Entry 6PSF (electron microscopy, 3.50 A resolution); this record covers chains B and C of the 5 polymer chains in the assembly.

[Chain B]
Protein: Capsid protein VP3
Organism: Rhinovirus C
Notes: EC 3.4.22.29, 3.6.1.15, 3.4.22.28, 2.7.7.48
UniProtKB: E5D8F2 (E5D8F2_9ENTO); residues 1-235 here correspond to UniProt positions 333-567 (UniProt number = residue number + 332)
Sequence (235 residues; each row starts with the number of its first residue):
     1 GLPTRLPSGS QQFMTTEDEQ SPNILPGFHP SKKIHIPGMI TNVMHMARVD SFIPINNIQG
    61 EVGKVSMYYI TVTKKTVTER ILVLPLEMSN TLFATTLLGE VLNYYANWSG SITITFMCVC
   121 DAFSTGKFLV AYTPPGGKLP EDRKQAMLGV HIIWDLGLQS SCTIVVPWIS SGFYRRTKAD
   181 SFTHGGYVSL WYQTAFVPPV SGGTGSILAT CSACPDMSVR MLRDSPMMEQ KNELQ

[Chain C]
Protein: Capsid protein VP2
Organism: Rhinovirus C
Notes: EC 3.4.22.29, 3.6.1.15, 3.4.22.28, 2.7.7.48
UniProtKB: E5D8F2 (E5D8F2_9ENTO); residues 1-265 here correspond to UniProt positions 68-332 (UniProt number = residue number + 67)
Sequence (265 residues; numbered 1 to 265; the number before each row is that of its first residue):
     1 SPSVEACGYS DRLKQITIGN STITTQDSLH TVLAYGEWPT YLSDIDATSV DKPTHPETSA
    61 DRFYTLDSVE WQVGSHGWWW KLPDALKDMG VFGQNMYYHS MGRSGFIIHT QCNATKFHSG
   121 ALIVAVIPEH QLAYVGGVKV NVGYDHTHPG QSGHQIRGPS QSNDRSGGKP DEDPLFNCNG
   181 TLLGNITIFP HQIINLRTNN SSTIVVPYIN CVPMDNMLKH NNLSLVIIPL VPLRPGSSGI
   241 NSVPITVTIA PYKSEFSGAM EAQRQ
Not modelled in the structure: 1-12

[How chain B and chain C interact]
Residue-residue contacts (59):
  Lys32(B) - Ile45(C)
  Lys32(B) - Ala47(C)  hydrogen bond (side chain-backbone)
  Ile34(B) - Asp46(C)
  Ile34(B) - Val212(C)
  Ile34(B) - Pro213(C)
  His35(B) - Asp46(C)
  Ile36(B) - Asn210(C)
  Ile36(B) - Cys211(C)  hydrophobic
  Pro37(B) - Pro207(C)  hydrophobic
  Pro37(B) - Tyr208(C)
  Gly38(B) - Tyr35(C)
  Val49(B) - Thr187(C)
  Val49(B) - Ile188(C)  hydrophobic
  Asp50(B) - Thr187(C)  hydrogen bond (backbone-side chain)
  Ser51(B) - Gly184(C)  hydrogen bond (side chain-backbone)
  Ser51(B) - Asn185(C)  hydrogen bond
  Ser51(B) - Thr187(C)
  Phe52(B) - Gly184(C)  hydrogen bond (backbone-backbone)
  Phe52(B) - Thr187(C)
  Phe52(B) - Ile193(C)  hydrophobic
  Phe52(B) - Leu230(C)  hydrophobic
  Gly63(B) - Leu175(C)
  Lys64(B) - Leu175(C)
  Val65(B) - Leu183(C)  hydrophobic
  Tyr68(B) - Leu175(C)  hydrophobic
  Tyr68(B) - Leu182(C)
  Tyr68(B) - Leu183(C)  hydrogen bond (side chain-backbone)
  Tyr68(B) - Gly184(C)
  Tyr69(B) - Leu230(C)
  Tyr69(B) - Val231(C)  hydrophobic
  Tyr69(B) - Pro232(C)
  Thr95(B) - Asn185(C)  hydrogen bond (backbone-side chain)
  Thr96(B) - Asn185(C)
  Leu97(B) - Asn185(C)
  Leu97(B) - Ile188(C)  hydrophobic
  Glu100(B) - Asn185(C)
  Cys118(B) - Asn195(C)
  Val119(B) - Gly120(C)
  Val119(B) - Asn195(C)
  Cys120(B) - Ser119(C)
  Cys120(B) - Arg197(C)
  Asp121(B) - Lys116(C)
  Asp121(B) - Phe117(C)
  Asp121(B) - His118(C)
  Asp121(B) - Ser119(C)  hydrogen bond (backbone-side chain)
  Asp121(B) - Arg197(C)  hydrogen bond (backbone-side chain)
  Ala122(B) - Lys116(C)
  Ala122(B) - Arg197(C)
  Phe123(B) - Lys116(C)
  Phe123(B) - Phe117(C)  hydrophobic
  Ser124(B) - Arg197(C)  hydrogen bond (backbone-side chain)
  Leu156(B) - Arg197(C)
  Gly157(B) - Arg197(C)
  Ser160(B) - Asn195(C)
  Ser160(B) - Thr198(C)
  Thr204(B) - Arg234(C)  hydrogen bond
  Ser206(B) - Val231(C)
  Ser206(B) - Arg234(C)  hydrogen bond
  Leu208(B) - Leu230(C)  hydrophobic
Also at the interface, not in a pair above, chain B (36 interface residues in all): Met67, Thr71, Met117, Leu158
Also at the interface, not in a pair above, chain C (36 interface residues in all): Glu37, Ala121, Ile123, Asp173, Pro174, Ile209

[Overview]
The chain B/chain C interface involves 36 residues from each chain; the contacts include 12 hydrogen bonds.
Polar pairs include Lys32(B)-Ala47(C), Asp50(B)-Thr187(C) and Ser51(B)-Gly184(C).
Here chain B is Capsid protein VP3 and chain C is Capsid protein VP2, both from Rhinovirus C. Entry 6PSF
(Rhinovirus C15 complexed with domains I and II of receptor CDHR3) was determined by electron microscopy (same
publication as 6PPO).
